Entry 7D90 (electron microscopy, 3.60 A resolution); this record covers chains A and B.

[Chain A (and B)]
Protein: potassium-chloride cotransporter 3
From: Homo sapiens
Notes: chain B of this document is another copy of the same molecule, construct and numbering; everything in this record applies to it too
UniProt: Q9UHW9 (S12A6_HUMAN); residue numbers follow UniProt; this construct covers 1-1150
Chain sequence (1167 residues; each row starts with the number of its first residue; numbers below 1 keep their minus sign (Met-8 is residue -8)):
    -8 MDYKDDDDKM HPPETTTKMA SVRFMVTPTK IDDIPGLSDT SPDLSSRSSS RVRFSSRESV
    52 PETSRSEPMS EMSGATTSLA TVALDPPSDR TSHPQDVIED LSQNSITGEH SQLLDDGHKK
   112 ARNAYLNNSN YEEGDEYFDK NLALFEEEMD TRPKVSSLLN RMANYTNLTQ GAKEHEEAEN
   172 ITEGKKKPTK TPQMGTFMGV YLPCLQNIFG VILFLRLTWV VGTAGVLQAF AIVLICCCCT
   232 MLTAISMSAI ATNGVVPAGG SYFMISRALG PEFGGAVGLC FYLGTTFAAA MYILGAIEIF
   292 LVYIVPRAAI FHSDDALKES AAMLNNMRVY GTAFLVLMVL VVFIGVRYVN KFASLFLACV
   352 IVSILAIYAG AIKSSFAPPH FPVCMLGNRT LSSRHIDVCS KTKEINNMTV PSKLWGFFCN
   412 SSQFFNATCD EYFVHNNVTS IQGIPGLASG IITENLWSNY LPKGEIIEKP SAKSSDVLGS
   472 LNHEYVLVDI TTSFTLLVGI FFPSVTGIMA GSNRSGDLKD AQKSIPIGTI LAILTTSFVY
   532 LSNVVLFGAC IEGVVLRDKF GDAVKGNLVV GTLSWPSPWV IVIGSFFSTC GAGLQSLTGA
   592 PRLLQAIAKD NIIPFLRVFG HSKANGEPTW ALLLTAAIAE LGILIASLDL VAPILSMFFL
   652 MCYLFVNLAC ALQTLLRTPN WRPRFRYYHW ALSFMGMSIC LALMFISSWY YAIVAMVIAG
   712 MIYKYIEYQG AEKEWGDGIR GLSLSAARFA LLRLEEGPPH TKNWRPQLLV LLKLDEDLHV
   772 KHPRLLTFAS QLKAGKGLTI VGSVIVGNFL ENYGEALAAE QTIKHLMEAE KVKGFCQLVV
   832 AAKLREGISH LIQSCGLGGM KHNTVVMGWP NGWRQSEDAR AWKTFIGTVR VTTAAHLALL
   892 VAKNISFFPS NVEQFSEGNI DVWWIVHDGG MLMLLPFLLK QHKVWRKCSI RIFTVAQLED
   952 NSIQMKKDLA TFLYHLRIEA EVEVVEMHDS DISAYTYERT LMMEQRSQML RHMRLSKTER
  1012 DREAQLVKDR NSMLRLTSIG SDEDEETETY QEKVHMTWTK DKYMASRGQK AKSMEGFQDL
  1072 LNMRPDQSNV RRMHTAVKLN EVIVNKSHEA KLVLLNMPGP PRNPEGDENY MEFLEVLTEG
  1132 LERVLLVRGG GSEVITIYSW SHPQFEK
Not modelled in the structure: -8 to 182, 994-1077, 1147-1158
Disulfide bonds: Cys271-Cys653, Cys375-Cys390, Cys410-Cys420
Covalently attached groups: N-acetylglucosamine (NAG) linked to Asn379, Asn428
Construct notes: initiating methionine (-8); expression tag (-7 to 0, 1151-1158)
UniProt features mapped onto this chain:
  - region: Ala682 to Cys691 (Scissor helix), Glu1133 to Ser1150 (Interaction with CKB)
  - binding site (K(+)): Ser147, Ser148, Ile443, Thr444, Asn446
  - binding site (chloride): Asn151, Ile443, Thr444, Leu447, Trp448, Ile603
  - modified residue: Ser32 (Phosphoserine), Ser120 (Phosphoserine), Ser148 (Phosphoserine), Ser736 (Phosphoserine), Thr778 (Phosphothreonine), Ser981 (Phosphoserine), Thr991 (Phosphothreonine), Ser1023 (Phosphoserine), Ser1029 (Phosphoserine), Ser1032 (Phosphoserine), Thr1048 (Phosphothreonine), Tyr1121 (Phosphotyrosine)
  - glycosylation (N-linked (GlcNAc...) asparagine): Asn379, Asn398, Asn411, Asn428

[Chain A / chain B interface]
Pairs across the interface (74):
  Arg668(A) - Ile730(B)
  Lys724(A) - Arg756(B)  hydrogen bond (backbone-side chain)
  Glu725(A) - Arg756(B)
  Glu725(A) - Lys787(B)
  Glu725(A) - Gly788(B)  hydrogen bond (side chain-backbone)
  Trp726(A) - Gln758(B)
  Trp726(A) - Gly788(B)
  Trp726(A) - Leu789(B)
  Gly727(A) - Asn754(B)  hydrogen bond (backbone-side chain)
  Gly727(A) - Arg756(B)
  Asp728(A) - Lys753(B)  salt bridge
  Asp728(A) - Asn754(B)  hydrogen bond
  Ile730(A) - Arg668(B)
  Arg731(A) - Pro749(B)  hydrogen bond (side chain-backbone)
  Arg731(A) - Pro750(B)  hydrogen bond (side chain-backbone)
  Arg731(A) - His751(B)
  Arg731(A) - Thr752(B)  hydrogen bond
  Arg731(A) - Lys753(B)
  Ser734(A) - Ala741(B)
  Ser734(A) - Arg744(B)  hydrogen bond
  Leu735(A) - Leu745(B)  hydrophobic
  Leu735(A) - Met851(B)
  Ala738(A) - Met851(B)  hydrophobic
  Arg739(A) - Lys787(B)  hydrogen bond (side chain-backbone)
  Arg739(A) - Gly788(B)
  Arg739(A) - Met851(B)
  Ala741(A) - Ser734(B)
  Leu742(A) - Phe826(B)  hydrophobic
  Leu743(A) - Phe826(B)  hydrophobic
  Arg744(A) - Ser734(B)  hydrogen bond
  Leu745(A) - Leu735(B)  hydrophobic
  Pro749(A) - Arg731(B)  hydrogen bond (backbone-side chain)
  Pro750(A) - Arg731(B)  hydrogen bond (backbone-side chain)
  His751(A) - Arg731(B)
  Thr752(A) - Arg731(B)  hydrogen bond
  Lys753(A) - Asp728(B)  salt bridge
  Lys753(A) - Arg731(B)
  Asn754(A) - Gly727(B)  hydrogen bond (side chain-backbone)
  Asn754(A) - Asp728(B)  hydrogen bond
  Arg756(A) - Lys724(B)  hydrogen bond (side chain-backbone)
  Arg756(A) - Glu725(B)
  Arg756(A) - Gly727(B)
  Gln758(A) - Trp726(B)
  Lys787(A) - Glu725(B)
  Lys787(A) - Arg739(B)  hydrogen bond (backbone-side chain)
  Gly788(A) - Glu725(B)  hydrogen bond (backbone-side chain)
  Gly788(A) - Trp726(B)
  Gly788(A) - Arg739(B)
  Leu789(A) - Trp726(B)
  Phe800(A) - Gln844(B)
  Leu801(A) - Arg881(B)
  Tyr804(A) - Ala885(B)
  Phe826(A) - Leu742(B)  hydrophobic
  Phe826(A) - Leu743(B)  hydrophobic
  Phe826(A) - Leu848(B)  hydrophobic
  Gln828(A) - Leu848(B)
  Val830(A) - His841(B)
  Val830(A) - Gln844(B)
  His841(A) - Val830(B)
  His841(A) - His841(B)  hydrogen bond
  His841(A) - Leu842(B)
  Leu842(A) - His841(B)
  Gln844(A) - Phe800(B)
  Gln844(A) - Val830(B)
  Gly847(A) - Leu848(B)
  Leu848(A) - Phe826(B)  hydrophobic
  Leu848(A) - Gln828(B)
  Leu848(A) - Gly847(B)
  Leu848(A) - Leu848(B)
  Met851(A) - Leu735(B)
  Met851(A) - Ala738(B)  hydrophobic
  Met851(A) - Arg739(B)
  Arg881(A) - Leu801(B)
  Ala885(A) - Tyr804(B)
Other interface residues (no listed pair), chain A (52 interface residues in all): Glu746, Lys824, Gly825, Val831, Ala833, Glu837, Ser845, Gly849, Val882, His887
Other interface residues (no listed pair), chain B (52 interface residues in all): Glu746, Lys824, Gly825, Val831, Ala833, Glu837, Ser845, Gly849, Val882, His887

[Overview]
The chain A/chain B interface involves 52 residues from each chain, with 19 hydrogen bonds and 2 salt bridges.
Among the polar pairs are Asp728(A)-Lys753(B), Lys724(A)-Arg756(B) and Glu725(A)-Gly788(B). Covalently linked
N-acetylglucosamine: at Asn379(A) and Asn428(A).
Chain A and chain B are both potassium-chloride cotransporter 3 (Homo sapiens); the structure, human
potassium-chloride co-transporter KCC3, was determined by electron microscopy, deposited together with 7D8Z
and 7D99.
